PDB entry 8GLX | electron microscopy, 3.88 A resolution | chains E and A of the 10 polymer chains in the assembly

== Chain E (and A) ==
Name: Transposon Tn7 transposition protein TnsC
From: Escherichia coli
Notes: chain A of this document is another copy of the same molecule, construct and numbering; everything in this record applies to it too
Reference sequence: P05846 (TNSC_ECOLX); residues 1-503 here = UniProt positions 1-503
Chain sequence (523 residues; row label = number of the first residue in the row):
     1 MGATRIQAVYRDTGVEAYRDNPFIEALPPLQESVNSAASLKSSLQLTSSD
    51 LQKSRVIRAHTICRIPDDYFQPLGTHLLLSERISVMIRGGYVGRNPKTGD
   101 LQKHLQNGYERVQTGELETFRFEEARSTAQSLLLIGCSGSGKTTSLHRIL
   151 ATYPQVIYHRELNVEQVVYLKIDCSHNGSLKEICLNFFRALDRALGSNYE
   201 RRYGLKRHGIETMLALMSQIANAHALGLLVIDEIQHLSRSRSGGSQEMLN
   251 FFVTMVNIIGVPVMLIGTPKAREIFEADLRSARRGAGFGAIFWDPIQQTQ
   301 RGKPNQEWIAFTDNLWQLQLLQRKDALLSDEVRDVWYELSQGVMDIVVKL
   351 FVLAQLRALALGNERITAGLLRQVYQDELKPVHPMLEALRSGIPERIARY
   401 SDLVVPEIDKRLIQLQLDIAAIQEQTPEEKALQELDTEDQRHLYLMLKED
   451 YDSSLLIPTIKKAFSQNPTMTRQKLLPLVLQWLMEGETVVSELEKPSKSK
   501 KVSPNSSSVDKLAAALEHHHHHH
Unresolved in the structure: 1-2, 125-129, 486-523
Construct notes: engineered mutation Gly2 (Ser in P05846); expression tag (504-523)
Ion coordination: Mg2+: Thr143 (together with ADP)
Residues lining bound ligands: ADP (adenosine-5'-diphosphate): Pro66, Tyr69, Phe70, Gln71, Cys137, Ser138, Gly139, Ser140, Gly141, Lys142, Thr143, Thr144, Met344, Asp345, Val348

== Chain E / chain A interface ==
Pairs across the interface - 19 pairs, chain E then chain A:
  Gln102(E) - Asn198(A)
  Asn198(E) - Gln102(A)
  Asn198(E) - Lys103(A)
  Arg201(E) - Gln102(A)
  Tyr203(E) - Ser218(A)
  Tyr203(E) - Gln219(A)
  Tyr203(E) - Asn222(A)
  Arg207(E) - Glu211(A)
  His208(E) - Glu211(A)  hydrogen bond (backbone-side chain)
  Glu211(E) - Thr212(A)
  Thr212(E) - Thr212(A)  hydrogen bond
  Thr212(E) - Ala215(A)
  Ala215(E) - His208(A)
  Ala215(E) - Thr212(A)
  Ala215(E) - Leu216(A)
  Leu216(E) - Ala215(A)
  Leu216(E) - Gln219(A)
  Gln219(E) - Gln219(A)  hydrogen bond
  Ile258(E) - Arg207(A)
Interface residues without a listed pair, chain E (15 interface residues in all): Lys103, Asn163, Ser218
Interface residues without a listed pair, chain A (14 interface residues in all): Leu162, Tyr203

== Overview ==
15 residues of chain E face 14 of chain A across their interface, with 3 hydrogen bonds. Among the polar pairs
are His208(E)-Glu211(A), Thr212(E)-Thr212(A) and Gln219(E)-Gln219(A). Bound to chain E: ADP.
Chain E and chain A are both Transposon Tn7 transposition protein TnsC (Escherichia coli); the structure,
CryoEM structure of the TnsC(1-503)-TnsD(1-318)-DNA complex in a 6:2:1 stoichiometry from E. coli Tn7, was
determined by electron microscopy together with 8GLU, 8GLW, 8VCJ and 8VCT from the same study.
